6HV7 - chains S and T of the 28 polymer chains in the assembly; structure by X-ray diffraction, 3.40 A resolution.

== Chain S ==
Molecule: Proteasome subunit alpha type-6
From: Saccharomyces cerevisiae (strain ATCC 204508 / S288c)
Notes: EC 3.4.25.1
UniProtKB: P40302 (PSA6_YEAST); residues 0-233 here correspond to UniProt positions 1-234 (UniProt number = residue number + 1)
Sequence (234 residues; row label = number of the first residue in the row; numbering starts at 0):
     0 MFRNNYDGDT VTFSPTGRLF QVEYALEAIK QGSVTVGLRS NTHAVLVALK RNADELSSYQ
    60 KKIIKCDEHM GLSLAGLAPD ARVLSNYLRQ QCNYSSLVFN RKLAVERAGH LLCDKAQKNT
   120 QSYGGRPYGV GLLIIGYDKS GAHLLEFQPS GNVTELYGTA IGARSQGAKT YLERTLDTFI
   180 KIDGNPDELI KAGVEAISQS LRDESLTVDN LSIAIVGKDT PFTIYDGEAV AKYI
Not modelled in the structure: 0-2
UniProt features mapped onto this chain:
  - modified residue: Ser13 (Phosphoserine)
  - cross-link: Lys190 (Glycyl lysine isopeptide (Lys-Gly) (interchain with G-Cter in ubiquitin))

== Chain T ==
Molecule: Probable proteasome subunit alpha type-7
From: Saccharomyces cerevisiae (strain ATCC 204508 / S288c)
Notes: EC 3.4.25.1
UniProtKB: P21242 (PSA7_YEAST); residues -3 to 284 here correspond to UniProt positions 1-288 (UniProt number = residue number + 4)
Sequence (288 residues; each row starts with the number of its first residue; numbers below 1 keep their minus sign (Met-3 is residue -3)):
    -3 MTSIGTGYDL SNSVFSPDGR NFQVEYAVKA VENGTTSIGI KCNDGVVFAV EKLITSKLLV
    57 PQKNVKIQVV DRHIGCVYSG LIPDGRHLVN RGREEAASFK KLYKTPIPIP AFADRLGQYV
   117 QAHTLYNSVR PFGVSTIFGG VDKNGAHLYM LEPSGSYWGY KGAATGKGRQ SAKAELEKLV
   177 DHHPEGLSAR EAVKQAAKII YLAHEDNKEK DFELEISWCS LSETNGLHKF VKGDLLQEAI
   237 DFAQKEINGD DDEDEDDSDN VMSSDDENAP VATNANATTD QEGDIHLE
Not modelled in the structure: -3 to 1, 245-284
UniProt features mapped onto this chain:
  - modified residue: Thr-2 (N-acetylthreonine)

== Chain S / chain T interface ==
Contacting residue pairs (62):
  Asn4(S) - Leu6(T)
  Tyr5(S) - Asp5(T)  hydrogen bond
  Tyr5(S) - Leu6(T)  hydrophobic
  Thr9(S) - Arg126(T)
  Val10(S) - Gln19(T)
  Val10(S) - Ser124(T)
  Val10(S) - Val125(T)
  Val10(S) - Arg126(T)
  Thr11(S) - Leu6(T)
  Thr11(S) - Gln19(T)
  Phe12(S) - Gln19(T)
  Phe12(S) - Tyr22(T)
  Phe12(S) - Ala23(T)  hydrophobic
  Phe12(S) - Arg126(T)
  Phe12(S) - Pro127(T)
  Phe12(S) - Gly129(T)
  Ser13(S) - Tyr22(T)
  Pro14(S) - Tyr22(T)  hydrophobic
  Pro14(S) - Lys25(T)
  Thr15(S) - Lys25(T)
  Gly16(S) - Tyr22(T)
  Gly16(S) - Lys25(T)
  Gly16(S) - Ala26(T)
  Leu18(S) - Leu77(T)  hydrophobic
  Leu18(S) - Arg126(T)
  His109(S) - Arg82(T)
  Cys112(S) - Arg82(T)
  Asp113(S) - Arg82(T)  salt bridge
  Asp113(S) - Asn86(T)
  Gln116(S) - Pro79(T)
  Gln116(S) - Asp80(T)
  Gln116(S) - His83(T)  hydrogen bond
  Thr119(S) - Arg126(T)  hydrogen bond (backbone-side chain)
  Gln120(S) - His83(T)
  Gln120(S) - His119(T)
  Gln120(S) - Val125(T)
  Gln120(S) - Arg126(T)  hydrogen bond (backbone-backbone)
  Gln120(S) - Phe128(T)
  Ser121(S) - Ser124(T)
  Tyr122(S) - Ser124(T)  hydrogen bond (backbone-backbone)
  Ser149(S) - Pro79(T)
  Gly150(S) - Pro79(T)
  Asn151(S) - Ile78(T)
  Asn151(S) - Pro79(T)
  Thr153(S) - Leu55(T)
  Thr153(S) - Asn60(T)
  Glu154(S) - Val56(T)
  Glu154(S) - Lys59(T)
  Glu154(S) - Asn60(T)  hydrogen bond (backbone-side chain)
  Leu155(S) - Leu54(T)
  Leu155(S) - Leu55(T)
  Leu155(S) - Val56(T)
  Tyr156(S) - Leu54(T)  hydrogen bond (backbone-backbone)
  Tyr156(S) - Leu55(T)
  Tyr156(S) - Val56(T)
  Tyr156(S) - Pro57(T)
  Gly157(S) - Leu54(T)
  Lys168(S) - Leu54(T)
  Leu171(S) - Leu54(T)
  Glu172(S) - Ser52(T)
  Glu172(S) - Lys53(T)
  Leu175(S) - Lys53(T)
Interface residues without a listed pair, chain S (35 interface residues in all): Arg38, Glu105, Lys117, Val152
Interface residues without a listed pair, chain T (30 interface residues in all): Asn123

== In short ==
35 residues of chain S face 30 of chain T across their interface; the contacts include 7 hydrogen bonds and 1
salt bridge. Among the polar pairs are Asp113(S)-Arg82(T), Tyr5(S)-Asp5(T) and Gln116(S)-His83(T).
Chain S is Proteasome subunit alpha type-6 and chain T is Probable proteasome subunit alpha type-7, both from
Saccharomyces cerevisiae (strain ATCC 204508 / S288c); the structure, Yeast 20S proteasome with human beta2i
(1-53) in complex with 7, was determined by X-ray diffraction (same publication as 6HTB, 6HTC, 6HTD, 6HTP,
6HTR, 6HUB and 30 further entries).
